PDB entry 9J8N | electron microscopy, 7.14 A resolution (low resolution: residue-level contacts below are approximate; hydrogen-bond / salt-bridge calls are withheld) | chains N and i of the 32 polymer chains in the assembly

[Chain N]
Protein: Barrier-to-autointegration factor
Source organism: Homo sapiens
UniProt: O75531 (BAF_HUMAN); residue numbers follow UniProt; this construct covers 1-89
Chain sequence (93 residues; row label = number of the first residue in the row; numbers below 1 keep their minus sign (Gly-3 is residue -3)):
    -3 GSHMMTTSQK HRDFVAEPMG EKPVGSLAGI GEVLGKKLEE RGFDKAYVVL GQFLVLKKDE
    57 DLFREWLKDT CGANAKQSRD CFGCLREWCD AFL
Not modelled in the structure: -3 to 1
Differences from the reference sequence: expression tag (-3 to 0)
Curated features (UniProtKB/Swiss-Prot):
  - modified residue: Met1 (N-acetylmethionine), Thr2 (Microbial infection: Phosphothreonine), Thr3 (Microbial infection: Phosphothreonine), Ser4 (Phosphoserine)
  - natural variant: Ala12 (A12T: In NGPS)
  - mutagenesis: Thr2 to Ser4 (95% nuclear localization. Loss of BAF phosphorylation and ability to suppress vaccinia virus DNA replication; 85% cytoplasmic localization), Thr2 to Thr3 (No effect on the initial rate of phosphorylation but a second slow phase of phosphorylation is absent), Ser4 (S4A: Delayed phosphorylation with a 10-fold decrease in the initial phosphorylation rate. 71% loss of binding to lamin A; S4D: 75% cytoplasmic localization ...), Lys6 (K6A: Complete loss of LEMD3/MAN1 and histone H1/H3 binding; K6E: Complete loss of dsDNA and LEMD3/MAN1 binding), Arg8 (R8A: Enhances histone H1/H3 binding; R8E: Complete loss of LEMD3/MAN1 binding), Asp9 (D9A: Reduces binding to dsDNA, LEMD3/MAN1 and histone H1/H3. Reduced interaction with PARP1), Pro14 (P14A: No effect on LEMD3/MAN1 and enhances histone H1/H3 binding), Lys18 (K18A: No effect on histone H1/H3 binding), Gly25 (G25E: Complete loss of dsDNA, EMD, histone H1/H3 and LEMD3/MAN1 binding; G25Q: Complete loss of EMD binding and reduces dsDNA binding), Ile26 (I26A: Reduces histone H1/H3 and LEMD3/MAN1 binding. Fails to promote HIV-1 genome integration; I26K: Fails to promote HIV-1 genome integration), Gly27 (G27E: Fails to bind dsDNA; G27Q: Reduces binding to dsDNA), Val29 (V29A: No effect on histone H1/H3 binding), 17 further mutagenesis entries in UniProt
Reported in the primary citation:
  - post-translational modification sites: Ser4 (citing earlier work)
  - mutagenesis - S4E: decreased binding to nucleosome
  - mutagenesis - S4E: decreased binding to Lamin-A/C

[Chain i]
Molecule: 193-nt DNA strand
Source organism: synthetic construct
Sequence (193 nucleotides; numbered 1 to 193; the number before each row is that of its first residue):
     1 ATCGGACCCT ATCGCGAGCC AGGCCTGAGA ATCCGGTGCC GAGGCCGCTC AATTGGTCGT
    61 AGACAGCTCT AGCACCGCTT AAACGCACGT ACGCGCTGTC CCCCGCGTTT TAACCGCCAA
   121 GGGGATTACT CCCTAGTCTC CAGGCACGTG TCAGATATAT ACATCCAGGC CTTGTGTCGC
   181 GAAATTCATA GAT
Not modelled in the structure: 1, 191-193

[Chain N / chain i interface]
Residue-residue contacts (12):
  Lys64(N) with DC131(i); DC132(i)
  Asn70(N) with DC129(i); DT130(i); DC131(i)
  Ala71(N) with DT130(i); DC131(i)
  Lys72(N) with DA128(i); DC129(i); DT130(i)
  Arg75(N) with DC129(i); DT130(i)

[In short]
Chain N and chain i each contribute 5 residues to their interface. From UniProt: 29 mutagenesis sites on chain
N. From the paper: S4E of chain N reduces binding to nucleosome; a modification site at Ser4(N).
Chain N is Barrier-to-autointegration factor (Homo sapiens) and chain i is a 193-nt DNA strand (synthetic
construct); the structure, Cryo-EM structure of BAF-Lamin A/C IgF-nucleosome complex (Low mobility complex),
was determined by electron microscopy together with 9J8O from the same study.
